7LYT - chains A and B of the 4 polymer chains in the assembly; structure by electron microscopy, 2.90 A resolution.

# Chain A
Name: CasPhi
From: Biggievirus Mos11
Chain sequence (763 residues; row label = number of the first residue in the row):
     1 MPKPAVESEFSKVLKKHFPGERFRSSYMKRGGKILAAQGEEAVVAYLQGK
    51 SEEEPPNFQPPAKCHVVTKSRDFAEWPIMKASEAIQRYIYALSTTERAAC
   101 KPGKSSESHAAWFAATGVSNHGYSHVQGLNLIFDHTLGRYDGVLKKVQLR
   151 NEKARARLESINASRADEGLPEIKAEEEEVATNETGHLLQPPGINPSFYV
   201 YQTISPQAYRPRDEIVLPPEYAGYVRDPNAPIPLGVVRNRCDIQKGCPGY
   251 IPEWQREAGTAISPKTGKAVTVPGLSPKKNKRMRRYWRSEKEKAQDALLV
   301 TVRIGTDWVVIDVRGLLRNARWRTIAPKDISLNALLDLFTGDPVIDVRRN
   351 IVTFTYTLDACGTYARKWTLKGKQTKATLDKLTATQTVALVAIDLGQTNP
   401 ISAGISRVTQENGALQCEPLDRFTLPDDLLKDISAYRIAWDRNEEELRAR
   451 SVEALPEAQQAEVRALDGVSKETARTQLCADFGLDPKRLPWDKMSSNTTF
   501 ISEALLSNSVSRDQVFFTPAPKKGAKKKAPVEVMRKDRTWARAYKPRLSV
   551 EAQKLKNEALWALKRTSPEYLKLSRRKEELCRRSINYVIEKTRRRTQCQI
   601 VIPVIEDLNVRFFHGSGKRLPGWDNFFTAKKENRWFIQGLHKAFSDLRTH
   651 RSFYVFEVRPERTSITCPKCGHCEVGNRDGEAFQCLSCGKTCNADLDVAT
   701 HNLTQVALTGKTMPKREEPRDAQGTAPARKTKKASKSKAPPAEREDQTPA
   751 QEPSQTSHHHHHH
Not modelled in the structure: 1-4, 717-763
Metal / ion sites: Mg2+ site 1: Asp394, Asp695; Mg2+ site 2 near Asp394 (its only coordinating residue here); Zn2+: Cys667, Cys670, Cys685, Cys688
What the authors report for this chain:
  - Mg2+ coordination: Asp394, Glu606, Asp695
  - catalytic residues: Asp394, Glu606, Thr663, Ser664, Arg678, Asp695
  - binding site for Nts-DNA*: Thr663, Ser664, Arg678
  - conformationally variable residues (order/disorder transition): Asp695
  - mutagenesis - V126A/Q127A/N130A: abolished catalytic activity on DNA
  - mutagenesis - K29A/K33A, V126A/Q127A/N130A, D394A: decreased binding to DNA
  - mutagenesis - E606Q: decreased catalytic activity on DNA
  - mutagenesis - E159A/S160A/S164A/D167A/E168A: unchanged binding to dsSDNA
  - mutagenesis - K146A/R150A/K153A/R157A: unchanged catalytic activity
  - mutagenesis - E159A/S160A/S164A/D167A/E168A: increased catalytic activity on NTS

# Chain B
Molecule: crRNA
Sequence (45 nucleotides; each row starts with the number of its first residue; numbers below 1 keep their minus sign (C-24 is residue -24)):
   -24 CAACGAUUGCCCCUCACGAGGGGACAGCUGGUAAUGGGAUACCUU
Not modelled in the structure: -24 to -21, 19-20

# Interface between chain A and chain B
Pairs across the interface - 133 pairs, chain A then chain B:
  Phe58(A) with A1(B), base contact
  Pro61(A) with A1(B), sugar contact; G2(B), sugar contact
  Lys63(A) with G2(B), hydrogen bond to the sugar; C3(B), hydrogen bond to the phosphate
  His65(A) with G-16(B), hydrogen bond to the sugar
  Lys146(A) with G5(B), base contact; G6(B), base contact
  Gln190(A) with G6(B), hydrogen bond to the sugar; U7(B), phosphate contact
  Pro191(A) with G6(B), sugar contact
  Pro192(A) with G5(B), sugar contact
  Gly193(A) with G5(B), hydrogen bond to the sugar; G6(B), sugar contact
  Ile194(A) with G5(B), sugar contact
  Asn195(A) with U4(B), sugar contact
  Pro196(A) with U4(B), sugar contact
  Arg226(A) with U-18(B), base contact
  Pro233(A) with U-18(B), base contact
  Leu234(A) with A-19(B), phosphate contact; U-18(B), phosphate contact
  Gly235(A) with U-18(B), hydrogen bond to the phosphate
  Val237(A) with G-20(B), hydrogen bond to the base
  Arg238(A) with G-20(B), hydrogen bond to the base; A-19(B), salt bridge to the phosphate
  Arg240(A) with G-20(B), hydrogen bond to the base; G-5(B), salt bridge to the phosphate; G-4(B), salt bridge to the phosphate
  Gly249(A) with A-6(B), phosphate contact
  Tyr250(A) with G-7(B), hydrogen bond to the sugar; A-6(B), sugar contact
  Ile251(A) with A-6(B), phosphate contact; G-5(B), phosphate contact
  Pro252(A) with G-7(B), base contact; A-6(B), sugar contact
  Trp254(A) with C-10(B), sugar contact; A-9(B), stacking on the base; G-7(B), base contact
  Gln255(A) with A-6(B), hydrogen bond to the sugar; G-5(B), hydrogen bond to the sugar
  Ala261(A) with A-9(B), base contact
  Ser263(A) with A-9(B), phosphate contact
  Pro264(A) with A-9(B), base contact
  Lys265(A) with A-9(B), salt bridge to the phosphate
  Pro273(A) with G-4(B), sugar contact
  Gly274(A) with G-4(B), sugar contact
  Leu275(A) with G-4(B), phosphate contact
  Ser276(A) with G-4(B), hydrogen bond to the phosphate; G-3(B), phosphate contact
  Lys278(A) with G-20(B), base contact; G-3(B), salt bridge to the phosphate; G-2(B), salt bridge to the phosphate
  Lys279(A) with G-20(B), salt bridge to the phosphate
  Asn280(A) with A-19(B), hydrogen bond to the base
  Lys281(A) with A-19(B), base contact; G-4(B), salt bridge to the phosphate; G-3(B), salt bridge to the phosphate
  Arg282(A) with A-19(B), base contact; U-17(B), salt bridge to the phosphate; G-16(B), hydrogen bond to the base; C-15(B), base contact
  Met283(A) with G-20(B), base contact; A-19(B), hydrogen bond to the sugar; U-18(B), sugar contact; U-17(B), phosphate contact
  Arg284(A) with U-17(B), phosphate contact; G-5(B), hydrogen bond to the base; G-4(B), hydrogen bond to the base; G-3(B), base contact
  Arg285(A) with U-18(B), phosphate contact; U-17(B), hydrogen bond to the phosphate
  Tyr286(A) with A-6(B), phosphate contact; G-5(B), hydrogen bond to the phosphate
  Trp287(A) with U-18(B), base contact; U-17(B), sugar contact
  Lys293(A) with U-17(B), hydrogen bond to the sugar; G-16(B), salt bridge to the phosphate
  Asp296(A) with U-18(B), hydrogen bond to the base
  Leu298(A) with U-18(B), base contact
  Arg314(A) with U-18(B), base contact; U-17(B), hydrogen bond to the sugar
  Gly315(A) with U-17(B), base contact
  Leu317(A) with U-18(B), phosphate contact
  Arg318(A) with A-19(B), base contact; U-17(B), hydrogen bond to the base; G-16(B), hydrogen bond to the base; A-1(B), base contact; C0(B), hydrogen bond to the base
  Arg321(A) with A-19(B), phosphate contact; U-18(B), salt bridge to the phosphate
  Trp322(A) with A-19(B), base contact; C0(B), stacking on the base
  Arg323(A) with C0(B), phosphate contact; A1(B), salt bridge to the phosphate
  Lys328(A) with A-19(B), phosphate contact
  Asp346(A) with U4(B), phosphate contact
  Arg348(A) with G5(B), salt bridge to the phosphate
  Arg349(A) with U4(B), salt bridge to the phosphate
  Arg542(A) with C17(B), base contact
  Lys545(A) with A14(B), salt bridge to the phosphate
  Arg547(A) with U15(B), salt bridge to the phosphate; A16(B), salt bridge to the phosphate
  Gln553(A) with A14(B), phosphate contact
  Lys572(A) with C-14(B), salt bridge to the phosphate; C-13(B), phosphate contact
  Arg575(A) with C-15(B), hydrogen bond to the sugar
  Arg576(A) with C-14(B), sugar contact; C-13(B), hydrogen bond to the phosphate
  Glu579(A) with C-14(B), sugar contact; G-2(B), hydrogen bond to the base; A-1(B), sugar contact
  Arg582(A) with A-1(B), hydrogen bond to the sugar; C0(B), sugar contact; G2(B), salt bridge to the phosphate
  Arg583(A) with G-3(B), sugar contact; G-2(B), sugar contact; A-1(B), sugar contact
  Asn586(A) with A-1(B), phosphate contact; C0(B), phosphate contact
  Arg611(A) with A9(B), hydrogen bond to the sugar
  His614(A) with U10(B), hydrogen bond to the phosphate; G11(B), salt bridge to the phosphate
  Gly615(A) with G11(B), sugar contact
  Ser616(A) with G11(B), phosphate contact; G12(B), hydrogen bond to the phosphate
  Gly617(A) with G11(B), hydrogen bond to the phosphate; G12(B), hydrogen bond to the phosphate
  Ala629(A) with G13(B), phosphate contact
  Lys630(A) with G12(B), salt bridge to the phosphate; G13(B), hydrogen bond to the phosphate
  Arg634(A) with G11(B), sugar contact
  His650(A) with A1(B), sugar contact
  Arg651(A) with C0(B), salt bridge to the phosphate
Interface residues without a listed pair, chain A (90 interface residues in all): Gln59, Pro60, Ser197, Val236, Asn239, Ile262, Val270, Asn319, Val344, Arg448, Phe517, Lys564
Interface residues without a listed pair, chain B (37 interface residues in all): C-12, U-11, C18

# In short
90 residues of chain A face 37 of chain B across their interface, with 36 hydrogen bonds, 23 salt bridges and
2 aromatic stacking contacts. Polar contacts include Val237(A)-G-20(B), Arg238(A)-G-20(B) and
Arg240(A)-G-20(B). The paper reports catalytic residues Asp394(A), Glu606(A) and Thr663(A) among others;
K29A/K33A, V126A/Q127A/N130A and D394A of chain A reduce binding to DNA; 6 substitutions were tested in all.
Here chain A is CasPhi (Biggievirus Mos11) and chain B is crRNA. Entry 7LYT (Cryo-EM structure of CasPhi-2
(Cas12j) bound to crRNA and Phosphorothioate-DNA) was determined by electron microscopy, deposited together
with 7LYS and 7M5O.
